PDB entry 3BGM | X-ray diffraction, 1.60 A resolution | chains A and B of the 3 polymer chains in the assembly

[Chain A]
Name: HLA class I histocompatibility antigen, A-2 alpha chain
From: Homo sapiens
Notes: fragment: Alpha-1, Alpha-2, Alpha-3
UniProtKB: P01892 (1A02_HUMAN); residues 1-274 here correspond to UniProt positions 25-298 (UniProt number = residue number + 24)
Amino-acid sequence (274 residues; numbered 1 to 274; the number before each row is that of its first residue):
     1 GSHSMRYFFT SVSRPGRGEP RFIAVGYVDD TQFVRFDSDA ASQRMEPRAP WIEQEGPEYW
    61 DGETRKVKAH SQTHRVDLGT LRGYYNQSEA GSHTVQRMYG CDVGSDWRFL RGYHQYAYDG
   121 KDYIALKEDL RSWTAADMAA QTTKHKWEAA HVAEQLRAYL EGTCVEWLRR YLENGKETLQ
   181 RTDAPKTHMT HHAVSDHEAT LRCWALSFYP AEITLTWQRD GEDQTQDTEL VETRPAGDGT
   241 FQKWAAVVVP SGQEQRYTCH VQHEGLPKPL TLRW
Disulfides: Cys101-Cys164, Cys203-Cys259

[Chain B]
Name: Beta-2-microglobulin
From: Homo sapiens
UniProtKB: P61769 (B2MG_HUMAN); residues 1-99 here correspond to UniProt positions 21-119 (UniProt number = residue number + 20)
Amino-acid sequence (100 residues; numbered 0 to 99; the number before each row is that of its first residue; numbering starts at 0):
     0 MIQRTPKIQV YSRHPAENGK SNFLNCYVSG FHPSDIEVDL LKNGERIEKV EHSDLSFSKD
    60 WSFYLLYYTE FTPTEKDEYA CRVNHVTLSQ PKIVKWDRDM
Disulfides: Cys25-Cys80
Construct notes: initiating methionine (0)
Curated features (UniProtKB/Swiss-Prot):
  - modified residue: Gln2 (Pyrrolidone carboxylic acid)
  - glycosylation: Ile1 (N-linked (Glc) (glycation) isoleucine), Lys19 (N-linked (Glc) (glycation) lysine), Lys41 (N-linked (Glc) (glycation) lysine), Lys48 (N-linked (Glc) (glycation) lysine), Lys58 (N-linked (Glc) (glycation) lysine), Lys91 (N-linked (Glc) (glycation) lysine), Lys94 (N-linked (Glc) (glycation) lysine)

[Chain A / chain B interface]
Contacting residue pairs (51; chain A residue first):
  Phe8(A) - Ser55(B)
  Phe8(A) - Phe56(B)
  Phe9(A) - Phe56(B)
  Thr10(A) - Phe56(B)
  Thr10(A) - Phe62(B)
  Val12(A) - Ser33(B)
  Ile23(A) - Leu54(B)
  Val25(A) - Asp53(B)
  Val25(A) - Leu54(B)
  Val25(A) - Ser55(B)
  Tyr27(A) - Ser55(B)
  Tyr27(A) - Tyr63(B)
  Gln32(A) - Asp53(B)  hydrogen bond
  Arg35(A) - Asp53(B)  salt bridge
  Gln96(A) - His31(B)  hydrogen bond
  Gln96(A) - Phe56(B)
  Gln96(A) - Trp60(B)  hydrogen bond (side chain-backbone)
  Gln96(A) - Phe62(B)
  Arg97(A) - Phe56(B)
  Gln115(A) - Trp60(B)
  Tyr116(A) - Trp60(B)
  Ala117(A) - Trp60(B)  hydrophobic
  Asp119(A) - Met0(B)
  Asp119(A) - Ile1(B)  hydrogen bond (backbone-backbone)
  Gly120(A) - Ile1(B)
  Gly120(A) - His31(B)
  Asp122(A) - Trp60(B)  hydrogen bond
  Arg202(A) - Asp98(B)
  Arg202(A) - Met99(B)  hydrogen bond
  Trp204(A) - Asp98(B)
  Trp204(A) - Met99(B)
  Val231(A) - Gln8(B)
  Glu232(A) - Lys6(B)  salt bridge
  Glu232(A) - Gln8(B)  hydrogen bond (backbone-side chain)
  Glu232(A) - Tyr26(B)  hydrogen bond
  Glu232(A) - Ser28(B)  hydrogen bond
  Arg234(A) - Gln8(B)  hydrogen bond
  Arg234(A) - Tyr10(B)
  Arg234(A) - Met99(B)  hydrogen bond (side chain-backbone)
  Pro235(A) - Tyr10(B)  hydrogen bond (backbone-side chain)
  Pro235(A) - Asn24(B)
  Pro235(A) - Tyr26(B)
  Ala236(A) - Arg12(B)  hydrogen bond (backbone-side chain)
  Ala236(A) - Asn24(B)  hydrogen bond (backbone-side chain)
  Gly237(A) - Arg12(B)  hydrogen bond (backbone-side chain)
  Asp238(A) - Arg12(B)
  Asp238(A) - His13(B)
  Gln242(A) - Tyr10(B)
  Gln242(A) - Ser11(B)  hydrogen bond (side chain-backbone)
  Gln242(A) - Arg12(B)  hydrogen bond (side chain-backbone)
  Trp244(A) - Met99(B)  hydrogen bond (side chain-backbone)
Other interface residues (no listed pair), chain A (34 interface residues in all): Arg48, Thr94, Met98, Lys121, His192, Thr233
Other interface residues (no listed pair), chain B (23 interface residues in all): Leu65

[Overview]
Chain A and chain B form an interface of 34 and 23 residues respectively, with 18 hydrogen bonds and 2 salt
bridges. Polar contacts include Arg35(A)-Asp53(B), Glu232(A)-Lys6(B) and Gln32(A)-Asp53(B).
Here chain A is HLA class I histocompatibility antigen, A-2 alpha chain and chain B is Beta-2-microglobulin,
both from Homo sapiens. Entry 3BGM (Crystal Structure of PKD2 Phosphopeptide Bound to Human Class I MHC
HLA-A2) was determined by X-ray diffraction, deposited together with 3BH8, 3BH9 and 3BHB.
